PDB entry 6WKK | electron microscopy, 6.10 A resolution (low resolution: residue-level contacts below are approximate; hydrogen-bond / salt-bridge calls are withheld) | chains M and O of the 24 polymer chains in the assembly

Chain M (and O):
Protein: Gp26 capsid decoration protein
Organism: Bacillus virus G
Notes: chain O of this document is another copy of the same molecule, construct and numbering; everything in this record applies to it too
UniProt: G3MB96 (G3MB96_9CAUD); residue numbers follow UniProt; this construct covers 16-165
Chain sequence (150 residues; each row starts with the number of its first residue):
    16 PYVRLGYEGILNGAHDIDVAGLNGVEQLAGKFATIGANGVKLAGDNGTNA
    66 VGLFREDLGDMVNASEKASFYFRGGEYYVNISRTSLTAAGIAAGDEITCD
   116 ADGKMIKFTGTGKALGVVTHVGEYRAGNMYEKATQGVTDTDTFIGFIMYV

How chain M and chain O interact:
Residue-residue contacts (105):
  Ile25(M) with Leu37(O)
  Glu41(M) with Arg98(O); Ser100(O); Leu101(O); Thr113(O)
  Gln42(M) with Arg98(O); Thr99(O)
  Leu43(M) with Ser97(O); Arg98(O); Thr99(O)
  Gly45(M) with Asp33(O); Arg98(O)
  Lys46(M) with Val34(O); Arg98(O); Asp115(O)
  Phe47(M) with Val34(O); Ala35(O); Gly36(O); Gln150(O)
  Ala48(M) with Gly36(O); Leu37(O); Asn38(O); Gly39(O); Val40(O)
  Thr49(M) with Ala35(O); Asn38(O); Ala148(O)
  Ile50(M) with Leu37(O); Asn38(O)
  Gly51(M) with Leu37(O)
  Ala52(M) with Ala35(O); Gly36(O); Glu146(O); Gln150(O)
  Asn53(M) with Glu146(O); Lys147(O)
  Gly54(M) with Glu146(O)
  Val55(M) with Lys147(O)
  Ala65(M) with Asn38(O)
  Phe69(M) with Asn38(O); Gly39(O); Val40(O)
  Glu71(M) with Gln42(O); Leu43(O); Ala44(O)
  Asp72(M) with Arg88(O); Gly89(O); Ala116(O); Asp117(O)
  Leu73(M) with Lys46(O); Glu71(O); Arg88(O); Tyr93(O)
  Gly74(M) with Ala44(O); Lys46(O); Cys114(O)
  Asp75(M) with Leu43(O); Ala44(O); Arg98(O); Thr113(O); Cys114(O)
  Met76(M) with Cys114(O); Asp115(O); Ala116(O); Asp117(O); Ala148(O)
  Val77(M) with Gly39(O); Val40(O); Glu41(O); Gln42(O)
  Asn78(M) with Gly39(O); Ala148(O)
  Glu81(M) with Arg88(O)
  Arg88(M) with Gln42(O)
  Gly89(M) with Gln42(O); Leu43(O)
  Gly90(M) with Gln42(O); Leu43(O)
  Glu91(M) with Gln42(O); Leu43(O)
  Tyr92(M) with Glu41(O)
  Tyr93(M) with Val40(O); Glu41(O); Gln42(O); Leu43(O)
  Val94(M) with Val40(O)
  Asn95(M) with Val40(O); Glu41(O)
  Ile96(M) with Val40(O)
  Ser97(M) with Asn38(O)
  Arg98(M) with Leu37(O)
  Ala107(M) with Leu37(O)
  Gly109(M) with Ala35(O); Gly36(O); Leu37(O)
  Asp110(M) with Gly36(O)
  Glu111(M) with Asp33(O); Val34(O)
  Ile112(M) with Gly36(O); Leu37(O); Asn38(O); Val40(O)
  Val133(M) with Glu41(O)
  Tyr139(M) with Glu41(O)
  Tyr164(M) with Asn38(O)
Interface residues without a listed pair, chain M (55 interface residues in all): Asn27, Val40, Ala44, Arg70, Ala79, Ser100, Ile106, Ala108, Cys114, Met163
Interface residues without a listed pair, chain O (33 interface residues in all): Lys119, Tyr145

Summary:
Chain M and chain O form an interface of 55 and 33 residues respectively.
Both chains are Gp26 capsid decoration protein (Bacillus virus G). Entry 6WKK (Phage G gp27 major capsid
proteins and gp26 decoration proteins) was determined by electron microscopy.
